9B2T - chains I and F of the 11 polymer chains in the assembly; structure by electron microscopy, 2.99 A resolution.

== Chain I ==
Molecule: 601 DNA
From: synthetic construct
Sequence (185 nucleotides; numbered -92 to 92; the number before each row is that of its first residue; numbers below 1 keep their minus sign (DG-92 is residue -92)):
   -92 GACCCTATAC GCGGCCGCCC ATCAGAATCC CGGTGCCGAG GCCGCTCAAT TGGTCGTAGA
   -32 CAGCTCTAGC ACCGCTTAAA CGCACGTACG CGCTGTCCCC CGCGTTTTAA CCGCCAAGGG
    28 GATTACTCCC TAGTCTCCAG GCACGTGTCA GATATATACA TCGATTGCCG GTCGCGAACA
    88 GCGAC
Not modelled in the structure: -92 to -79, 79-92

== Chain F ==
Molecule: Histone H4
From: Xenopus laevis
UniProtKB: P62799 (H4_XENLA); residues 0-102 here correspond to UniProt positions 1-103 (UniProt number = residue number + 1)
Sequence (103 residues; each row starts with the number of its first residue; numbering starts at 0):
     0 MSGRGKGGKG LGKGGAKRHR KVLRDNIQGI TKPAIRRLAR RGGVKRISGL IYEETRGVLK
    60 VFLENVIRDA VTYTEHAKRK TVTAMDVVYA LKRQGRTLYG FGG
Not modelled in the structure: 0-19
Swiss-Prot annotation at these positions:
  - DNA-binding region: Lys16 to Lys20
  - modified residue: Ser1 (N-acetylserine), Arg3 (Asymmetric dimethylarginine), Lys5 (N6-(2-hydroxyisobutyryl)lysine), Lys8 (N6-(2-hydroxyisobutyryl)lysine), Lys12 (N6-(2-hydroxyisobutyryl)lysine), Lys16 (N6-(2-hydroxyisobutyryl)lysine), Lys20 (N6,N6,N6-trimethyllysine), Lys31 (N6-(2-hydroxyisobutyryl)lysine), Lys44 (N6-(2-hydroxyisobutyryl)lysine), Ser47 (Phosphoserine), Tyr51 (Phosphotyrosine), Lys59 (N6-(2-hydroxyisobutyryl)lysine), Lys77 (N6-(2-hydroxyisobutyryl)lysine), Lys79 (N6-(2-hydroxyisobutyryl)lysine), Tyr88 (Phosphotyrosine), Lys91 (N6-(2-hydroxyisobutyryl)lysine)
  - cross-link (Glycyl lysine isopeptide (Lys-Gly)): Lys31 (interchain with G-Cter in UFM1), Lys91 (interchain with G-Cter in ubiquitin)

== Chain I / chain F interface ==
Pairs across the interface (9; chain I residue first):
  DC7(I) - Ile46(F)  sugar contact
  DC7(I) - Gly48(F)  phosphate contact
  DC8(I) - Arg35(F)  salt bridge to the phosphate
  DC8(I) - Arg45(F)  phosphate contact
  DC8(I) - Ile46(F)  hydrogen bond to the phosphate
  DG27(I) - Lys79(F)  salt bridge to the phosphate
  DG28(I) - Arg78(F)  phosphate contact
  DG28(I) - Lys79(F)  hydrogen bond to the phosphate
  DG28(I) - Thr80(F)  hydrogen bond to the phosphate
Other interface residues (no listed pair), chain F (9 interface residues in all): Lys44, Ser47

== In short ==
4 residues of chain I and 9 residues of chain F are in contact, with 3 hydrogen bonds and 2 salt bridges.
Polar pairs include DC8(I)-Ile46(F), DG28(I)-Lys79(F) and DG28(I)-Thr80(F). From UniProt: a DNA-binding region
on chain F.
Chain I is 601 DNA (synthetic construct) and chain F is Histone H4 (Xenopus laevis); the structure, Haspin
bound to nucleosome in position 2, was determined by electron microscopy, deposited together with 9B2S and
9B2U.
